PDB entry 6PIS | X-ray diffraction, 2.77 A resolution | chains B and H of the 6 polymer chains in the assembly

Chain B:
Protein: Potassium channel subfamily K member 4
From: Mus musculus
UniProtKB: O88454 (KCNK4_MOUSE); residues 27-301 here correspond to UniProt positions 1-275 (UniProt number = residue number - 26)
Sequence (310 residues; numbered 1 to 310; the number before each row is that of its first residue):
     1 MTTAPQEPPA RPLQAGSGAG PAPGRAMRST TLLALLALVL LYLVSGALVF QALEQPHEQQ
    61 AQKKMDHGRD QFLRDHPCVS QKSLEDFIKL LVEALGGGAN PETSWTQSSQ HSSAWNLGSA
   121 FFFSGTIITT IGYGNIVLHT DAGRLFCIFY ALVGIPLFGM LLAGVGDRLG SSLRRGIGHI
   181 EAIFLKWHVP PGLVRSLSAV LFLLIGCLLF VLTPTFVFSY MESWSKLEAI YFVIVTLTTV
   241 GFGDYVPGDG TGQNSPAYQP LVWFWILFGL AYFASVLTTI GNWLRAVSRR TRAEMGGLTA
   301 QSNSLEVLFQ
Unresolved in the structure: 1-27, 102-111, 248-255, 285-310
Differences from the reference sequence: expression tag (1-26, 302-310); engineered mutation Q107 (Asn81 in O88454), Q110 (Asn84 in O88454)
Ion coordination: K+ site 1: T130, I131, T239, V240 (shared with 4 residues of chain A); K+ site 2: T130, T239 (shared with 2 residues of chain A); K+ site 3: I131, G132, V240, G241 (shared with 4 residues of chain A); K+ site 4: G132, Y133, G241, F242 (shared with 4 residues of chain A)
Swiss-Prot annotation at these positions:
  - region: T130 to N135 (Selectivity filter 1), T239 to D244 (Selectivity filter 2)
  - binding site (K(+)): T130, I131, G132, Y133, T239, V240, G241, F242

Chain H:
Protein: Antibody fab fragment heavy chain
From: Cricetulus migratorius
Notes: antibody fragment or engineered binder
Sequence (224 residues; numbered 1 to 224; the number before each row is that of its first residue):
     1 QLQLQESGPG LVKPSQSLSL ACSVTGFSLS TGGYQWTWIR QFPGKKLEWM GYISYAGGIT
    61 YNPSLKSRIS ITRDTSKNQF FLQLNTVTTE DTATHYCARV QYSGYGNAYF DVWGQGIQVT
   121 VSSATTTAPS VYPLAPACDS TTSTTNTVTL GCLVKGYFPE PVTVSWNSGA LTSGVHTFPS
   181 VLHSGLYSLS SSVTVPSSTW PSQTVTCNVA HPASSTKVDK KIVP
Unresolved in the structure: 137-145
Disulfides: C22-C97, C152-C207

How chain B and chain H interact:
Residue-residue contacts - 21 pairs, chain B then chain H:
  H67(B) - G106(H)  hydrogen bond (side chain-backbone)
  G68(B) - Y105(H)
  Q71(B) - Y52(H)  hydrogen bond
  Q71(B) - T60(H)  hydrogen bond
  Q71(B) - Y102(H)
  Q71(B) - Y105(H)
  F72(B) - Y105(H)  hydrophobic
  R74(B) - G58(H)
  R74(B) - I59(H)
  R74(B) - T60(H)
  D75(B) - Y52(H)
  D75(B) - S54(H)  hydrogen bond (backbone-side chain)
  D75(B) - A56(H)
  D75(B) - G58(H)
  D75(B) - Y102(H)  hydrogen bond
  D75(B) - Y105(H)  hydrogen bond
  H76(B) - Y55(H)  hydrogen bond
  H76(B) - A56(H)
  H76(B) - Y105(H)
  P77(B) - G57(H)
  P77(B) - G58(H)
Interface residues without a listed pair, chain H (13 interface residues in all): Q35, N107

Summary:
Chain B and chain H form an interface of 8 and 13 residues respectively, with 7 hydrogen bonds. Polar contacts
include H67(B)-G106(H), Q71(B)-Y52(H) and Q71(B)-T60(H). T130(B), I131(B), T239(B) and V240(B) coordinate K+
site 1. UniProt lists 8 K+-binding residues on chain B.
Here chain B is Potassium channel subfamily K member 4 (Mus musculus) and chain H is Antibody fab fragment
heavy chain (Cricetulus migratorius). Entry 6PIS (Mouse two pore domain K+ channel TRAAK (K2P4.1) - Fab
complex structure) was determined by X-ray diffraction.
